7YMM - chains 1A and 1C of the 80 polymer chains in the assembly; structure by electron microscopy, 3.60 A resolution.

[Chain 1A]
Protein: Photosystem II protein D1 2
Organism: Acaryochloris marina MBIC11017
Notes: EC 1.10.3.9
UniProt: A5A8K9 (PSBA2_ACAM1); residues 1-360 here = UniProt positions 1-360
Amino-acid sequence (360 residues; row label = number of the first residue in the row):
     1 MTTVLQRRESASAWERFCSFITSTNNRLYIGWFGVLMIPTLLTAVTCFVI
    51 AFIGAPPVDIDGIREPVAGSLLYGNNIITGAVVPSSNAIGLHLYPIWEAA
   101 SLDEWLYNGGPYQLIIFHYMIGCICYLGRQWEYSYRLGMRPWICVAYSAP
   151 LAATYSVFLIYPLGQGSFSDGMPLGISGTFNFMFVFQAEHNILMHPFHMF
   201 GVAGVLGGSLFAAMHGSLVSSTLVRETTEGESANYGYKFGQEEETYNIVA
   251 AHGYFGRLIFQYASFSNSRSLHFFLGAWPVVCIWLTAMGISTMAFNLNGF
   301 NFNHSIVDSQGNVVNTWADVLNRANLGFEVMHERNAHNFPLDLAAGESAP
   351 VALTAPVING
Unresolved in the structure: 1-10, 225-266, 337-360
Bound ions: Fe2+: His-215, His-272 (together with bicarbonate ion) (shared with 2 residues of chain 1D)
Ligand contacts:
  - 8CT ((6'R,11cis,11'cis,13cis,15cis)-4',5'-didehydro-5',6'-dihydro-beta,beta-carotene): Ile-30, Val-35, Ile-38, Pro-39, Leu-42, Thr-43, Thr-46, Cys-47, Ile-50, Ala-51, Gly-54, Ala-55, Ile-96, Leu-102, Leu-106, Pro-111, Leu-114
  - bicarbonate ion (BCT): His-215, Val-219, His-272
  - chlorophyll d (CL7), molecule 1: Phe-33, Phe-117, Met-120, Ile-121, Ile-124, Leu-127, Trp-131, Tyr-155, Leu-159
  - chlorophyll d (CL7), molecule 2: Leu-36, Pro-39, Thr-40, Thr-43, Leu-93, Tyr-94, Pro-95, Ile-96, Trp-97, Gln-113, Leu-114, Phe-117, His-118, Ile-121
  - chlorophyll d (CL7), molecule 3: Phe-48, Tyr-119, Thr-154, Val-157, Phe-158, Met-172, Ile-176, Thr-179, Phe-180, Phe-182, Met-183
  - chlorophyll d (CL7), molecule 4: Tyr-119, Cys-123, Tyr-147, Pro-150, Ala-153, Thr-154, Val-157, Phe-182, Met-183, Phe-184, Phe-186, Gln-187, Ile-192, Leu-193, His-198, Gly-201, Val-202, Val-205, Leu-206, Ile-283, Thr-286, Ala-287, Ile-290
  - chlorophyll d (CL7), molecule 5: Met-199, Val-202, Ala-203, Leu-206, Gly-207, Leu-210, Trp-278
  - pheophytin a (PHO), molecule 1: Leu-41, Ala-44, Val-45, Phe-48, Ile-115, Tyr-119, Cys-123, Tyr-126, Gln-130, Ala-146, Tyr-147, Ala-149, Pro-150, Phe-158, Met-172, Leu-174, Gly-175, Ile-176, Thr-179, Val-205, Pro-279, Val-280, Ile-283
  - pheophytin a (PHO), molecule 2: Leu-206, Ser-209, Leu-210, Ala-213, Met-214
  - plastoquinone 9 (PL9; 2,3-dimethyl-5-(3,7,11,15,19,23,27,31,35-nonamethyl-2,6,10,14,18,22,26,30,34-hexatriacontanonaenyl-2,5-cyclohexadiene-1,4-dione-2,3-dimethyl-5-solanesyl-1,4-benzoquinone): Phe-48, Val-49, Phe-52, Ile-77, Ile-176
Swiss-Prot annotation at these positions:
  - binding site (chlorophyll a): His-118, His-198
  - binding site (pheophytin a): Tyr-126
  - binding site ([CaMn4O5] cluster): Asp-170, Glu-189, His-332, Glu-333, Asp-342, Ala-344
  - binding site (a quinone): His-215, Ser-264, Phe-265
  - binding site (Fe cation): His-215, His-272
  - site: Tyr-161 (Tyrosine radical intermediate), His-190 (Stabilizes free radical intermediate), Ala-344, Ala-345 (Cleavage)

[Chain 1C]
Protein: Photosystem II CP43 reaction center protein
Organism: Acaryochloris marina MBIC11017
UniProt: B0C1V7 (B0C1V7_ACAM1); residues 1-490 here = UniProt positions 1-490
Amino-acid sequence (490 residues; row label = number of the first residue in the row):
     1 MKVCALGWHPKTKSMKTSSSLRRFYHVETPFNPSAAGYDRATTGYGWWAG
    51 NARLTDLSGQLTGAHIAHAGMITFWAGAMTLFEVSHFIPEKPMYEQGSIL
   101 LAHLAAEGFGVGPGGEVISTYPYFVIGAIHLIASAVLGFGGLYHTFRGPA
   151 KFEDYSDWWGYDWEDKEKMMQILGIHLIFLGIGALAFAAKAMFFGGLYDP
   201 WAPGGGNVRLITNPTWNLGTFLGYITRSPWGEGGWIVSVNNLEDVVGGHL
   251 LVGVHYIFGGVFHILVKPWGWVRRAYVWSGEAYLSYSLGALYMCGMIAVG
   301 YVWFNNTVYPSEFYGPTAAEASQAQAMTFLIRDQRLGANIASAQGPTGLG
   351 KYLMRSPSGEIIFGGETMRFWDFRGPWLEPLRGPNGLDLNKLRNDIQPWQ
   401 ARRAAEYMTHAPLGALNSVGGVATEINSVNYVSPRSWLSTSHFCLAFFFF
   451 VGHIWHSGRARAAAAGFEKGIERKTEYALSLPDIDATSVD
Unresolved in the structure: 1-34, 338-351, 413-429, 486-490
Bound ions: chlorophyll d Mg near Asn-51 (its only coordinating residue here)
Ligand contacts:
  - 8CT ((6'R,11cis,11'cis,13cis,15cis)-4',5'-didehydro-5',6'-dihydro-beta,beta-carotene), molecule 1: Ala-67, Gly-70, Met-71, Phe-74, Leu-81, Phe-124, Ala-128, Leu-131, Ile-132, Ser-134, Ala-135, Gly-138, Leu-142, Thr-145
  - 8CT, molecule 2: Tyr-121, Val-125, Ala-128, Ile-129, Ile-132, Ala-133, Val-136, Leu-137, Trp-159
  - 8CT, molecule 3: Phe-221, Tyr-224, Ile-225, Ile-236, Asp-244, Val-245, Gly-248, His-249, Val-252, Ala-275, Tyr-276, Tyr-301
  - chlorophyll d (CL7), molecule 1: Gly-37, Tyr-38, Trp-47, Gly-50, Asn-51, Arg-53, Leu-54, Leu-57, Gln-60, Ala-64, Ala-67, Met-71, Thr-145
  - chlorophyll d (CL7), molecule 2: Tyr-45, Trp-48, Ala-49, Gly-50, Asn-51, Ala-52, Glu-281, Leu-284, Leu-288, Phe-448, Phe-449, Val-451, Gly-452, Trp-455, His-456, Arg-459
  - chlorophyll d (CL7), molecule 3: Asn-51, Leu-54, Thr-55, Leu-61, Ala-64, His-65, His-68, Ile-72, Tyr-161, Trp-163, Met-169, Ile-172, His-176, Gly-280, Glu-281, Tyr-283, Leu-284, Ser-287, Leu-288, Leu-291
  - chlorophyll d (CL7), molecule 4: Asn-51, His-68, Met-71, Ile-72, Trp-75, Leu-291, Leu-445, Phe-449
  - chlorophyll d (CL7), molecule 5: Thr-62, His-65, Ile-66, Ala-69, Phe-152, Trp-158, Trp-159, Tyr-161, Lys-168, Ile-172, Ile-175, His-176, Phe-179
  - chlorophyll d (CL7), molecule 6: Thr-62, Ile-66, Val-136, Leu-137, Phe-139, Gly-140, Tyr-143, His-144, Pro-149, Phe-152, Tyr-155, Trp-159
  - chlorophyll d (CL7), molecule 7: Ala-69, Ile-72, Thr-73, Trp-75, Ala-76, Thr-80, Leu-100, His-103, Leu-104, Glu-107, Phe-109, Ile-126, His-130, Leu-291
  - chlorophyll d (CL7), molecule 8: Trp-75, Leu-100, His-103, Phe-179, Leu-180, Ile-182, Gly-183, Leu-291, Cys-294, Gly-295, Ala-298, Tyr-309, Leu-438, His-442, Leu-445, Ala-446, Phe-449
  - chlorophyll d (CL7), molecule 9: Trp-75, Met-79, Phe-82, Glu-83, Gly-97, Ile-99, Trp-437, Leu-438, Ser-441, His-442
  - chlorophyll d (CL7), molecule 10: Ala-106, Glu-107, Leu-180, Gly-183, Ala-184, Phe-187, Ile-236, Val-245, His-249, Leu-251, Val-252, His-255, Tyr-256, Met-293, Cys-294, Ile-297, Ala-298, Tyr-301, Val-308, Tyr-309
  - chlorophyll d (CL7), molecule 11: Lys-166, Met-169, Met-170, Ile-172, Leu-173, His-176, Leu-177, Leu-180, Tyr-256, Tyr-276, Trp-278, Tyr-283, Tyr-286, Ser-287, Ala-290, Leu-291, Cys-294
  - chlorophyll d (CL7), molecule 12: Met-170, Leu-173, Leu-177, His-255, Tyr-256, Phe-258, Gly-259, Phe-262, His-263, Val-266, Lys-267, Pro-268, Trp-269, Trp-271, Val-272, Tyr-276
  - chlorophyll d (CL7), molecule 13: Trp-216, Leu-218, Phe-221, Leu-222, Ile-225, Leu-251, Val-254, His-255, Phe-258
  - chlorophyll d (CL7), molecule 14: Trp-230, Ala-275, Tyr-276, Val-277, Ala-282, Ser-285, Tyr-286, Gly-289, Ala-290, Tyr-292, Met-293, Phe-450, His-453, Ser-457, Ala-460, Arg-461

[Interface between chain 1A and chain 1C]
Pairs across the interface - 60 pairs, chain 1A then chain 1C:
  Thr-24(1A) / Leu-481(1C)
  Asn-25(1A) / Pro-482(1C)
  Asn-26(1A) / Ile-484(1C)
  Arg-27(1A) / Ile-484(1C)
  Gly-62(1A) / Met-368(1C)
  Arg-64(1A) / Met-354(1C)
  Asn-87(1A) / Glu-366(1C)
  Asn-87(1A) / Met-368(1C)
  Asn-87(1A) / Arg-369(1C)  hydrogen bond
  Ala-88(1A) / Pro-357(1C)  hydrophobic
  Ala-88(1A) / Met-368(1C)  hydrophobic
  Ala-88(1A) / Trp-371(1C)
  Leu-91(1A) / Gly-231(1C)  hydrogen bond (backbone-backbone)
  His-92(1A) / Gly-231(1C)  hydrogen bond (side chain-backbone)
  His-92(1A) / Glu-232(1C)
  His-92(1A) / Trp-371(1C)  hydrogen bond
  His-92(1A) / Asp-372(1C)  salt bridge
  Leu-93(1A) / Trp-230(1C)  hydrophobic
  Leu-93(1A) / Glu-232(1C)
  Phe-117(1A) / Trp-230(1C)  hydrophobic
  Ile-124(1A) / Phe-450(1C)  hydrophobic
  Leu-127(1A) / Ile-454(1C)  hydrophobic
  Trp-131(1A) / Gly-458(1C)
  Trp-131(1A) / Arg-461(1C)
  Tyr-135(1A) / Arg-461(1C)
  Tyr-135(1A) / Ala-465(1C)  hydrophobic
  Tyr-135(1A) / Phe-467(1C)  hydrophobic
  Arg-136(1A) / Tyr-477(1C)
  Leu-137(1A) / Tyr-477(1C)
  Leu-137(1A) / Leu-481(1C)  hydrophobic
  Gly-138(1A) / Phe-467(1C)
  Gly-138(1A) / Ile-471(1C)
  Arg-140(1A) / Glu-468(1C)  hydrogen bond (side chain-backbone)
  Pro-141(1A) / Gly-458(1C)
  Trp-142(1A) / Trp-455(1C)
  Trp-142(1A) / Glu-468(1C)
  Cys-144(1A) / Ile-454(1C)  hydrophobic
  Val-145(1A) / Ile-454(1C)  hydrophobic
  Ser-148(1A) / Val-451(1C)
  Ala-152(1A) / Phe-447(1C)  hydrophobic
  Ile-160(1A) / Phe-443(1C)  hydrophobic
  Leu-163(1A) / Trp-303(1C)
  Leu-163(1A) / Phe-304(1C)
  Gly-164(1A) / Trp-303(1C)
  Gln-165(1A) / Arg-369(1C)  hydrogen bond (backbone-side chain)
  Ser-167(1A) / Arg-369(1C)
  Ser-169(1A) / Arg-369(1C)  hydrogen bond
  Asp-170(1A) / Arg-369(1C)  salt bridge
  Trp-284(1A) / Phe-447(1C)
  Met-288(1A) / Phe-443(1C)  hydrophobic
  Met-288(1A) / Cys-444(1C)  hydrophobic
  Met-288(1A) / Phe-447(1C)  hydrophobic
  Ser-291(1A) / Phe-443(1C)
  Thr-292(1A) / Thr-440(1C)
  Phe-295(1A) / Trp-303(1C)  hydrophobic
  Phe-295(1A) / Ser-436(1C)  hydrogen bond (backbone-side chain)
  Phe-295(1A) / Ser-439(1C)
  Phe-295(1A) / Thr-440(1C)
  Asn-296(1A) / Pro-412(1C)  hydrogen bond (side chain-backbone)
  Leu-297(1A) / Thr-440(1C)
Interface residues without a listed pair, chain 1A (43 interface residues in all): Gly-90, Met-139, Gly-166
Interface residues without a listed pair, chain 1C (44 interface residues in all): Val-299, Gly-365, Phe-370, Val-432, Trp-437, Phe-448, Arg-459, Ala-462, Lys-469, Gly-470, Asp-485

[In short]
Chain 1A and chain 1C form an interface of 43 and 44 residues respectively, with 9 hydrogen bonds and 2 salt
bridges. Among the polar pairs are His-92(1A)/Asp-372(1C), Asp-170(1A)/Arg-369(1C) and Asn-87(1A)/Arg-369(1C).
One chlorophyll d molecule is bound between chain 1A and chain 1C.
Chain 1A is Photosystem II protein D1 2 and chain 1C is Photosystem II CP43 reaction center protein, both from
Acaryochloris marina MBIC11017; the structure, PSII-Pcb Tetramer of Acaryochloris Marina, was determined by
electron microscopy, deposited together with 7YMI.
